PDB entry 8WXE | electron microscopy, 4.00 A resolution | chains g and n of the 8 polymer chains in the assembly

Chain g:
Molecule: T-cell surface glycoprotein CD3 gamma chain
Organism: Homo sapiens
UniProtKB: P09693 (CD3G_HUMAN); residues 1-182 here = UniProt positions 1-182
Chain sequence (182 residues; row label = number of the first residue in the row):
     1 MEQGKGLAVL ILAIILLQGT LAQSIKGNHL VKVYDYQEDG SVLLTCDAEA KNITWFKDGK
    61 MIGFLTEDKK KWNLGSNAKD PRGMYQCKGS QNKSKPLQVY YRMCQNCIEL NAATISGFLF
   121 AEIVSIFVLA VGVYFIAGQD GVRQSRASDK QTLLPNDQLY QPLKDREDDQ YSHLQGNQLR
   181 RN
Unresolved in the structure: 1-25, 48-53, 66-70, 141-182
Curated features (UniProtKB/Swiss-Prot):
  - motif: Leu153, Leu154 (Di-leucine motif)
  - modified residue (Phosphoserine): Ser145, Ser148
  - glycosylation (N-linked (GlcNAc...) asparagine): Asn52, Asn92
  - mutagenesis: Leu153 (L153A: Abolishes lysosomal targeting; L153I: Diminished but persistent lysosomal targeting), Leu154 (L154A: Abolishes lysosomal targeting; L154A: Diminished but persistent lysosomal targeting; L154I: No effect), Tyr160 (Y160A: Abolishes lysosomal targeting), Leu163 (L163A: Abolishes lysosomal targeting)
Cystine bridges: Cys46-Cys87, Cys104-Cys107

Chain n:
Molecule: Signal peptide, flag tag, T cell receptor gamma variable 5, T cell receptor gamma constant 1
Organism: Homo sapiens
UniProtKB: chimeric construct of A0A0B4J1U4, P0CF51: residues 4-103 from A0A0B4J1U4 (TRGV5_HUMAN) positions 19-118 (UniProt number = residue number + 15); residues 125-297 from P0CF51 positions 1-173 (UniProt number = residue number - 124)
Chain sequence (331 residues; each row starts with the number of its first residue; numbers below 1 keep their minus sign (Met-33 is residue -33)):
   -33 MDMRVPAQLL GLLLLWLSGA RCMDYKDDDD KGGSETGSSN LEGGTKSVTR PTRSSAEITC
    27 DLTVINAFYI HWYLHQEGKA PQRLLYYDVS NSKDVLESGL SPGKYETHTP RRWSWILILH
    87 NLIENDSGVY YCATWDRGNP KTHYYKKLFG SGTTLVVTDK QLDADVSPKP TIFLPSIAET
   147 KLQKAGTYLC LLEKFFPDVI KIHWQEKKSN TILGSQEGNT MKTNDTYMKF SWLTVPEKSL
   207 DKEHRCIVRH ENNKNGVDQE IIFPPIKTDV ITMDPKDNCS KDANDTLLLQ LTNTSAYYMY
   267 LLLLLKSVVY FAIITCCLLR RTAFCCNGEK S
Unresolved in the structure: -33 to 251, 289-297
Construct notes: engineered mutation Glu72 (Tyr87 in A0A0B4J1U4), His86 (Arg101 in A0A0B4J1U4); linker (104-124)
Curated features (UniProtKB/Swiss-Prot):
  - glycosylation (N-linked (GlcNAc...) asparagine): Asn91, Asn190, Asn244, Asn250, Asn259

Interface between chain g and chain n:
Pairs across the interface (16; chain g residue first):
  Gln105(g) - Gln256(n)  hydrogen bond (backbone-side chain)
  Asn106(g) - Tyr264(n)  hydrogen bond
  Cys107(g) - Leu257(n)
  Cys107(g) - Thr260(n)
  Ile108(g) - Leu257(n)
  Ile108(g) - Thr260(n)
  Ile108(g) - Ser261(n)
  Glu109(g) - Leu257(n)
  Thr114(g) - Ser261(n)
  Phe118(g) - Met265(n)  hydrophobic
  Glu122(g) - Leu268(n)
  Ser125(g) - Lys272(n)  hydrogen bond
  Leu129(g) - Lys272(n)
  Leu129(g) - Tyr276(n)  hydrophobic
  Ile136(g) - Ile280(n)  hydrophobic
  Asp140(g) - Arg287(n)  salt bridge
Other interface residues (no listed pair), chain g (16 interface residues in all): Gly117, Ile126, Gly132, Val133
Other interface residues (no listed pair), chain n (13 interface residues in all): Ile279, Arg286

Summary:
Chain g and chain n form an interface of 16 and 13 residues respectively, with 3 hydrogen bonds and 1 salt
bridge. Among the polar pairs are Asp140(g)-Arg287(n), Gln105(g)-Gln256(n) and Asn106(g)-Tyr264(n). UniProt
lists 4 mutagenesis sites on chain g.
Chain g is T-cell surface glycoprotein CD3 gamma chain and chain n is Signal peptide, flag tag, T cell
receptor gamma variable 5, T cell receptor gamma constant 1, both from Homo sapiens; the structure,
Vgamma5Vdelta1 EH TCR-CD3 complex, was determined by electron microscopy, deposited together with 8JBV, 8JC0,
8JCB, 8WY0, 8WYI and 8YC0.
